PDB entry 7B7P | X-ray diffraction, 2.26 A resolution | chain A

== Chain A ==
Name: Type IV pilus biogenesis protein PilB
Source organism: Streptococcus sanguinis
UniProt: A0A0B7GP99 (A0A0B7GP99_STRSA); residue numbers follow UniProt; this construct covers 36-461
Chain sequence (426 residues; numbered 36 to 461; the number before each row is that of its first residue):
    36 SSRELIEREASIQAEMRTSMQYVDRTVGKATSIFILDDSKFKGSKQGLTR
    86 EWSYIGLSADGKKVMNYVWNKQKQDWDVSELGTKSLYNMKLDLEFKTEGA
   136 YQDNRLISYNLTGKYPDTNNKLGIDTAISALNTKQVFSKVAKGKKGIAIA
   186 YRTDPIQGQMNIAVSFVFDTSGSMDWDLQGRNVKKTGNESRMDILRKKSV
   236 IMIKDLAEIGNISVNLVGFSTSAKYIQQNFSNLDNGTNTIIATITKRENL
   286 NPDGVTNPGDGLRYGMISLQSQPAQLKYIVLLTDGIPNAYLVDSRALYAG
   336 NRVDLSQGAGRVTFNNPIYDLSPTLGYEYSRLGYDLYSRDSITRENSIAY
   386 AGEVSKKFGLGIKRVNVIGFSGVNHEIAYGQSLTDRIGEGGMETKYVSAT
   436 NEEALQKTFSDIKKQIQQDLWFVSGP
Unresolved in the structure: 36-41
Bound ions: Mg2+ near Ser-208 (its only coordinating residue here)
Reported in the primary citation:
  - mutagenesis - D319A: abolished binding to Mg2+
  - mutagenesis - D319A: abolished binding to Mn2+
  - mutagenesis - D319A: unchanged expression
  - mutagenesis - D319A (33-fold): decreased binding to CHO cells
  - mutagenesis - D319A: unchanged binding to fibronectin and fibrinogen

== In short ==
From the paper: D319A abolishes binding to Mg2+; D319A abolishes binding to Mn2+.
Chain A is Type IV pilus biogenesis protein PilB (Streptococcus sanguinis); the structure, PilB minor pilin
from Streptococcus sanguinis, was determined by X-ray diffraction, deposited together with 7BA2.
